PDB entry 8CF1 | electron microscopy, 1.82 A resolution | chains A and S of the 10 polymer chains in the assembly

== Chain A ==
Molecule: 16S rRNA
Organism: Escherichia coli BW25113
Sequence (1540 nucleotides; numbered 1 to 1540; the number before each row is that of its first residue):
     1 AAAUUGAAGAGUUUGAUCAUGGCUCAGAUUGAACGCUGGCGGCAGGCCUA
    51 ACACAUGCAAGUCGAACGGUAACAGGAAGAAGCUUGCUUCUUUGCUGACG
   101 AGUGGCGGACGGGUGAGUAAUGUCUGGGAAACUGCCUGAUGGAGGGGGAU
   151 AACUACUGGAAACGGUAGCUAAUACCGCAUAACGUCGCAAGACCAAAGAG
   201 GGGGACCUUCGGGCCUCUUGCCAUCGGAUGUGCCCAGAUGGGAUUAGCUA
   251 GUAGGUGGGGUAACGGCUCACCUAGGCGACGAUCCCUAGCUGGUCUGAGA
   301 GGAUGACCAGCCACACUGGAACUGAGACACGGUCCAGACUCCUACGGGAG
   351 GCAGCAGUGGGGAAUAUUGCACAAUGGGCGCAAGCCUGAUGCAGCCAUGC
   401 CGCGUGUAUGAAGAAGCCCUUCGGGUUGUAAAGUACUUUCAGCGGGGAGG
   451 AAGGGAGUAAAGUUAAUACCUUUGCUCAUUGACGUUACCCGCAGAAGAAG
   501 CACCGGCUAACUCCGUGCCAGCAGCCXCGGUAAUACGGAGGGUGCAAGCG
   551 UUAAUCGGAAUUACUGGGCGUAAAGCGCACGCAGGCGGUUUGUUAAGUCA
   601 GAUGUGAAAUCCCCGGGCUCAACCUGGGAACUGCAUCUGAUACUGGCAAG
   651 CUUGAGUCUCGUAGAGGGGGGUAGAAUUCCAGGUGUAGCGGUGAAAUGCG
   701 UAGAGAUCUGGAGGAAUACCGGUGGCGAAGGCGGCCCCCUGGACGAAGAC
   751 UGACGCUCAGGUGCGAAAGCGUGGGGAGCAAACAGGAUUAGAUACCCUGG
   801 UAGUCCACGCCGUAAACGAUGUCGACUUGGAGGUUGUGCCCUUGAGGCGU
   851 GGCUUCCGGAGCUAACGCGUUAAGUCGACCGCCUGGGGAGUACGGCCGCA
   901 AGGUUAAAACUCAAAUGAAUUGACGGGGGCCCGCACAAGCGGUGGAGCAU
   951 GUGGUUUAAUUCGAUGXAACGCGAAGAACCUUACCUGGUCUUGACAUCCA
  1001 CGGAAGUUUUCAGAGAUGAGAAUGUGCCUUCGGGAACCGUGAGACAGGUG
  1051 CUGCAUGGCUGUCGUCAGCUCGUGUUGUGAAAUGUUGGGUUAAGUCCCGC
  1101 AACGAGCGCAACCCUUAUCCUUUGUUGCCAGCGGUCCGGCCGGGAACUCA
  1151 AAGGAGACUGCCAGUGAUAAACUGGAGGAAGGUGGGGAUGACGUCAAGUC
  1201 AUCAUGGCCCUUACGACCAGGGCUACACACGUGCUACAAUGGCGCAUACA
  1251 AAGAGAAGCGACCUCGCGAGAGCAAGCGGACCUCAUAAAGUGCGUCGUAG
  1301 UCCGGAUUGGAGUCUGCAACUCGACUCCAUGAAGUCGGAAUCGCUAGUAA
  1351 UCGUGGAUCAGAAUGCCACGGUGAAUACGUUCCCGGGCCUUGUACACACC
  1401 GCCCGUXACACCAUGGGAGUGGGUUGCAAAAGAAGUAGGUAGCUUAACCU
  1451 UCGGGAGGGCGCUUACCACUUUGUGAUUCAUGACUGGGGUGAAGUCGUAA
  1501 CAAGGUAACCGUAGGGGAACCUGCGGUUGGAUCACCUCCU
Unresolved in the structure: 1-918, 1404-1540
Modified / non-standard residues: PSU (pseudouridine-5'-monophosphate) at position 516, G7M (N7-methyl-guanosine-5'-monophosphate) at position 527, 2MG (2N-methylguanosine-5'-monophosphate) at position 966, 5MC (5-methylcytidine-5'-monophosphate) at position 967, 2MG (2N-methylguanosine-5'-monophosphate) at position 1207, 4OC (4n,o2'-methylcytidine-5'-monophosphate) at position 1402, 5MC (5-methylcytidine-5'-monophosphate) at position 1407, UR3 (3-methyluridine-5'-monophoshate) at position 1498, 2MG (2N-methylguanosine-5'-monophosphate) at position 1516, MA6 (6N-dimethyladenosine-5'-monophoshate) at position 1518, MA6 (6N-dimethyladenosine-5'-monophoshate) at position 1519
Metal / ion sites: K+ site 1: G925, G927, U1390, U1391; Mg2+ site 1 near C934 (its only coordinating residue here); Mg2+ site 2 near A937 (its only coordinating residue here); K+ site 2: U943, G944; K+ site 3: U943, G944, G945; Mg2+ site 3: G944, G945; Mg2+ site 4: A964, U1199; K+ site 4: G971, G1233, U1364; Mg2+ site 5 near C972 (its only coordinating residue here); K+ site 5: G976, C1359, G1361, A1362; Mg2+ site 6: C979, C980, U981, G1222; Mg2+ site 7 near C980 (its only coordinating residue here); 7 more K+ sites not listed; 12 more Mg2+ sites not listed
Small-molecule neighbours: tetracycline (TAC): U965, 2MG_966, G1053, C1054, C1195, A1196, A1197, G1198
What the authors report for this chain:
  - binding site for tetracycline: C1054
  - Mg2+ coordination through a water molecule: U965, 2MG_966

== Chain S ==
Molecule: Small ribosomal subunit protein uS19
Organism: Escherichia coli BW25113
UniProtKB: P0A7U3 (RS19_ECOLI); numbering as in UniProt (aligned over 1-92)
Chain sequence (92 residues; each row starts with the number of its first residue):
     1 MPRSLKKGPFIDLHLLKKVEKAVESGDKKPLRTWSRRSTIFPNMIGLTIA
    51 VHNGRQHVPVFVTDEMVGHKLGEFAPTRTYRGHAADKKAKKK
Unresolved in the structure: 1, 86-92
Curated features (UniProtKB/Swiss-Prot):
  - natural variant: His83 (H83Y: In MW145)

== Chain A / chain S interface ==
Contacting residue pairs (64; chain A residue first):
  U955(A) - His83(S)  hydrogen bond to the base
  U956(A) - Tyr80(S)  sugar contact
  U956(A) - His83(S)  sugar contact
  U957(A) - Thr79(S)  sugar contact
  U957(A) - Arg81(S)  salt bridge to the phosphate
  A958(A) - Asn53(S)  hydrogen bond to the base
  A958(A) - Gly54(S)  base contact
  A958(A) - Arg55(S)  salt bridge to the phosphate
  A958(A) - Thr77(S)  hydrogen bond to the base
  A959(A) - Thr77(S)  hydrogen bond to the base
  A959(A) - Arg78(S)  base contact
  U986(A) - Gly54(S)  base contact
  U986(A) - Arg55(S)  hydrogen bond to the sugar
  A1014(A) - His14(S)  sugar contact
  A1014(A) - Lys18(S)  salt bridge to the phosphate
  A1014(A) - Trp34(S)  stacking on the base
  G1015(A) - His14(S)  salt bridge to the phosphate
  A1219(A) - Trp34(S)  sugar contact
  G1220(A) - Trp34(S)  sugar contact
  G1220(A) - Arg36(S)  phosphate contact
  G1220(A) - His52(S)  sugar contact
  G1220(A) - Gly54(S)  hydrogen bond to the base
  G1221(A) - Arg36(S)  salt bridge to the phosphate
  G1221(A) - Asn53(S)  sugar contact
  G1221(A) - Gly54(S)  sugar contact
  G1221(A) - Thr77(S)  hydrogen bond to the phosphate
  G1222(A) - Thr77(S)  hydrogen bond to the phosphate
  G1222(A) - Arg78(S)  salt bridge to the phosphate
  C1223(A) - Arg78(S)  salt bridge to the phosphate
  U1224(A) - Arg78(S)  hydrogen bond to the sugar
  A1225(A) - Arg78(S)  hydrogen bond to the sugar
  C1226(A) - Tyr80(S)  sugar contact
  C1226(A) - His83(S)  hydrogen bond to the base
  A1227(A) - Tyr80(S)  hydrogen bond to the phosphate
  A1227(A) - His83(S)  hydrogen bond to the base
  A1227(A) - Ala84(S)  base contact
  G1312(A) - Pro2(S)  base contact
  G1312(A) - Leu5(S)  phosphate contact
  U1313(A) - Pro2(S)  base contact
  U1313(A) - Ser4(S)  phosphate contact
  U1313(A) - Leu5(S)  hydrogen bond to the phosphate
  C1314(A) - Pro2(S)  hydrogen bond to the base
  C1314(A) - Ser4(S)  hydrogen bond to the phosphate
  C1314(A) - Lys6(S)  salt bridge to the phosphate
  G1316(A) - Arg3(S)  hydrogen bond to the base
  G1316(A) - Lys7(S)  hydrogen bond to the base
  C1317(A) - Arg37(S)  hydrogen bond to the base
  A1318(A) - Arg3(S)  salt bridge to the phosphate
  A1318(A) - Lys7(S)  salt bridge to the phosphate
  A1318(A) - Phe10(S)  sugar contact
  A1318(A) - Arg37(S)  sugar contact
  A1319(A) - Arg3(S)  salt bridge to the phosphate
  A1319(A) - Phe10(S)  phosphate contact
  A1319(A) - Lys70(S)  salt bridge to the phosphate
  C1320(A) - Arg36(S)  hydrogen bond to the base
  C1320(A) - Arg37(S)  base contact
  C1320(A) - Lys70(S)  salt bridge to the phosphate
  C1320(A) - Gly72(S)  base contact
  C1320(A) - Glu73(S)  sugar contact
  U1321(A) - Arg36(S)  hydrogen bond to the base
  U1321(A) - Thr77(S)  hydrogen bond to the sugar
  U1321(A) - Arg78(S)  hydrogen bond to the sugar
  C1322(A) - Arg78(S)  salt bridge to the phosphate
  G1323(A) - Pro2(S)  base contact
Other interface residues (no listed pair), chain A (34 interface residues in all): G954, U960, G987, G1013, A1271, A1324
Other interface residues (no listed pair), chain S (28 interface residues in all): Arg32, Gly82

== Summary ==
34 residues of chain A and 28 residues of chain S are in contact; the contacts include 23 hydrogen bonds, 14
salt bridges and 1 aromatic stacking contact. Polar pairs include U955(A)-His83(S), A958(A)-Asn53(S) and
A958(A)-Thr77(S). Bound to chain A: tetracycline. The paper reports a binding site for tetracycline at
C1054(A); water-mediated Mg2+ coordination by U965(A) and 2MG_966(A).
Here chain A is 16S rRNA and chain S is Small ribosomal subunit protein uS19, both from Escherichia coli
BW25113. Entry 8CF1 (Tetracycline bound to the 30S head) was determined by electron microscopy (same
publication as 8CA7, 8CAI, 8CEP, 8CF8, 8CGI, 8CGJ, 8CGR and 8CGU).
